PDB entry 3LM1 | X-ray diffraction, 2.10 A resolution | chains A and B of the 8 polymer chains in the assembly

== Chain A ==
Protein: Agglutinin alpha chain
From: Maclura pomifera
Reference sequence: P18674 (LECA_MACPO); residues 1-133 here = UniProt positions 1-133
Sequence (133 residues; each row starts with the number of its first residue):
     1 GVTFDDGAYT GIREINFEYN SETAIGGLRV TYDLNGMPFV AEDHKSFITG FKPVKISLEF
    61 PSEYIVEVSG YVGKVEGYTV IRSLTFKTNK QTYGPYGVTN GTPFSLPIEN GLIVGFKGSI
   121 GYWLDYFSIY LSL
Ligand contacts: p-nitrophenyl-GalNAc (LEC; 4-nitrophenyl 2-acetamido-2-deoxy-beta-D-glucopyranoside): G1, F47, E76, Y78, V80, G121, Y122, W123, D125
Reported in the primary citation:
  - binding site for p-nitrophenyl-GalNAc: G1, E76, Y122, W123, D125

== Chain B ==
Protein: Agglutinin beta-2 chain
From: Maclura pomifera
Reference sequence: P18676 (LECB2_MACPO); residues 2-16 here = UniProt positions 2-16
Sequence (15 residues; numbered 2 to 16; the number before each row is that of its first residue):
     2 RNGKSQSIIV GPWGD

== Interface between chain A and chain B ==
Residue-residue contacts (29):
  A8(A) - S8(B)
  V72(A) - G15(B)
  T79(A) - G15(B)
  T79(A) - D16(B)
  I81(A) - W14(B)
  I81(A) - G15(B)
  F104(A) - W14(B)  hydrophobic
  L106(A) - V11(B)  hydrophobic
  L106(A) - W14(B)  hydrophobic
  D125(A) - G15(B)
  D125(A) - D16(B)
  Y126(A) - P13(B)  hydrophobic
  Y126(A) - W14(B)
  Y126(A) - G15(B)
  Y126(A) - D16(B)
  F127(A) - P13(B)
  F127(A) - W14(B)  hydrogen bond (backbone-backbone)
  S128(A) - I10(B)
  S128(A) - V11(B)
  S128(A) - G12(B)
  S128(A) - P13(B)
  I129(A) - I9(B)
  I129(A) - I10(B)
  I129(A) - V11(B)  hydrogen bond (backbone-backbone)
  Y130(A) - S8(B)
  Y130(A) - I9(B)
  Y130(A) - I10(B)  hydrophobic
  L131(A) - I9(B)  hydrogen bond (backbone-backbone)
  L131(A) - V11(B)  hydrophobic
Interface residues without a listed pair, chain A (15 interface residues in all): V80, K117

== Overview ==
15 residues of chain A face 9 of chain B across their interface, with 3 hydrogen bonds. The backbones
hydrogen-bond at F127(A)-W14(B), I129(A)-V11(B) and L131(A)-I9(B). Ligands of chain A: p-nitrophenyl-GalNAc.
The paper reports a binding site for p-nitrophenyl-GalNAc at G1(A), E76(A) and Y122(A) among others.
Chain A is Agglutinin alpha chain and chain B is Agglutinin beta-2 chain, both from Maclura pomifera; the
structure, Crystal Structure Analysis of Maclura pomifera agglutinin complex with p-nitrophenyl-GalNAc, was
determined by X-ray diffraction (same publication as 3LLY and 3LLZ).
